PDB entry 1P3I | X-ray diffraction, 2.30 A resolution | chains I and B of the 10 polymer chains in the assembly

Chain I:
Molecule: Palindromic 146bp Human Alpha-Satellite DNA fragment
From: Homo sapiens
Sequence (146 nucleotides; row label = number of the first residue in the row):
     1 ATCAATATCC ACCTGCAGAT TCTACCAAAA GTGTATTTGG AAACTGCTCC ATCAAAAGGC
    61 ATGTTCAGCG GAATTCCGCT GAACATGCCT TTTGATGGAG CAGTTTCCAA ATACACTTTT
   121 GGTAGAATCT GCAGGTGGAT ATTGAT

Chain B:
Protein: Histone H4
From: Xenopus laevis
UniProtKB: P62799 (H4_XENLA); aligned to UniProt positions 1-102 over residues 1-102
Amino-acid sequence (102 residues; each row starts with the number of its first residue):
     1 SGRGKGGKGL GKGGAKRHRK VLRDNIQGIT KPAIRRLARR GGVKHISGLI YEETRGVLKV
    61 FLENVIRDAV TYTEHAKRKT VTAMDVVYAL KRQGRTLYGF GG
Disordered / not traced: 1-23
Differences from the reference sequence: conflict His45 (Arg46 in P62799)

Chain I / chain B interface:
Contacting residue pairs - 5 pairs, chain I then chain B:
  DA41(I) - Lys77(B)  salt bridge to the phosphate
  DC60(I) - Pro32(B)  phosphate contact
  DC60(I) - Arg36(B)  salt bridge to the phosphate
  DA61(I) - Thr30(B)  phosphate contact
  DA61(I) - Pro32(B)  phosphate contact
Interface residues without a listed pair, chain I (5 interface residues in all): DC50, DC69
Interface residues without a listed pair, chain B (6 interface residues in all): His45, Thr80

In short:
5 residues of chain I and 6 residues of chain B are in contact; the contacts include 2 salt bridges. Polar
pairs include DA41(I)-Lys77(B) and DC60(I)-Arg36(B).
Chain I is Palindromic 146bp Human Alpha-Satellite DNA fragment (Homo sapiens) and chain B is Histone H4
(Xenopus laevis); the structure, Crystallographic Studies of Nucleosome Core Particles containing Histone
'Sin' Mutants, was determined by X-ray diffraction (same publication as 1P34, 1P3A, 1P3B, 1P3F, 1P3G, 1P3K and
4 further entries).
